6VOF - chains B and D of the 26 polymer chains in the assembly; structure by electron microscopy, 4.51 A resolution (low resolution: residue-level contacts below are approximate; hydrogen-bond / salt-bridge calls are withheld).

Chain B:
Name: ATP synthase subunit alpha, chloroplastic
Organism: Spinacia oleracea
Notes: EC 7.1.2.2
Reference sequence: P06450 (ATPA_SPIOL); residue numbers follow UniProt; this construct covers 1-507
Chain sequence (507 residues; numbered 1 to 507; the number before each row is that of its first residue):
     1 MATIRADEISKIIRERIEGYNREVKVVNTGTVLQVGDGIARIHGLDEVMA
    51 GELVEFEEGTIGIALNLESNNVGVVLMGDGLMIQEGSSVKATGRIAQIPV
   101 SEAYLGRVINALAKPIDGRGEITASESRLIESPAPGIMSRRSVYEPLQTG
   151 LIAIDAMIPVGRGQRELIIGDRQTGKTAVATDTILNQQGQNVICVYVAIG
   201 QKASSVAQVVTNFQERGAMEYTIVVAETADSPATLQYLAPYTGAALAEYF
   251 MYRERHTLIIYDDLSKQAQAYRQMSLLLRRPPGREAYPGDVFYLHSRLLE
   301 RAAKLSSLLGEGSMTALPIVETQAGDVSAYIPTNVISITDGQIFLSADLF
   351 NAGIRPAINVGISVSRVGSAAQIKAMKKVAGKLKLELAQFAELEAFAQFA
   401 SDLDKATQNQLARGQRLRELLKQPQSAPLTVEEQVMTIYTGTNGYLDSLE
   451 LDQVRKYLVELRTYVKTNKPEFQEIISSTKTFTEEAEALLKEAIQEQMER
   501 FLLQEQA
Disordered / not traced: 1-3, 505-507
Curated features (UniProtKB/Swiss-Prot):
  - binding site (ATP): Gly170 to Thr177
  - site: Ser363 (Required for activity)

Chain D:
Name: ATP synthase subunit beta, chloroplastic
Organism: Spinacia oleracea
Notes: EC 7.1.2.2
Reference sequence: P00825 (ATPB_SPIOL); residues 1-498 here = UniProt positions 1-498
Chain sequence (498 residues; each row starts with the number of its first residue):
     1 MRINPTTSDPGVSTLEKKNLGRIAQIIGPVLDVAFPPGKMPNIYNALIVK
    51 GRDTAGQPMNVTCEVQQLLGNNRVRAVAMSATDGLTRGMEVIDTGAPLSV
   101 PVGGATLGRIFNVLGEPVDNLGPVDTRTTSPIHRSAPAFTQLDTKLSIFE
   151 TGIKVVDLLAPYRRGGKIGLFGGAGVGKTVLIMELINNIAKAHGGVSVFG
   201 GVGERTREGNDLYMEMKESGVINEQNIAESKVALVYGQMNEPPGARMRVG
   251 LTALTMAEYFRDVNEQDVLLFIDNIFRFVQAGSEVSALLGRMPSAVGYQP
   301 TLSTEMGSLQERITSTKEGSITSIQAVYVPADDLTDPAPATTFAHLDATT
   351 VLSRGLAAKGIYPAVDPLDSTSTMLQPRIVGEEHYEIAQRVKETLQRYKE
   401 LQDIIAILGLDELSEEDRLTVARARKIERFLSQPFFVAEVFTGSPGKYVG
   451 LAETIRGFQLILSGELDSLPEQAFYLVGNIDEATAKAMNLEMESKLKK
Disordered / not traced: 1-18, 497-498
Curated features (UniProtKB/Swiss-Prot):
  - binding site (ATP): Gly172 to Thr179

Chain B / chain D interface:
Residue-residue contacts (89; chain B residue first):
  Gly44(B) - Arg87(D)
  Asp46(B) - Thr86(D)
  Asp46(B) - Arg87(D)
  Glu47(B) - Thr86(D)
  Val48(B) - Leu85(D)
  Val48(B) - Thr86(D)
  Met49(B) - Asp53(D)
  Met49(B) - Gly84(D)
  Met49(B) - Leu85(D)
  Met49(B) - Thr86(D)
  Ala50(B) - Thr82(D)
  Ala50(B) - Asp83(D)
  Ala50(B) - Gly84(D)
  Ala50(B) - Leu85(D)
  Leu65(B) - Ile26(D)
  Asn66(B) - Ile27(D)
  Leu67(B) - Gln25(D)
  Leu67(B) - Ile26(D)
  Leu67(B) - Arg87(D)
  Glu68(B) - Gln25(D)
  Glu68(B) - Ile27(D)
  Glu68(B) - Asp32(D)
  Glu68(B) - Arg87(D)
  Ser69(B) - Gln25(D)
  Ser69(B) - Arg87(D)
  Val72(B) - Arg87(D)
  Ile95(B) - Asp83(D)
  Ala134(B) - Asn240(D)
  Gly136(B) - Thr206(D)
  Gly136(B) - Asn210(D)
  Ile137(B) - Val118(D)
  Ile137(B) - Thr206(D)
  Ile137(B) - Asn210(D)
  Ile137(B) - Tyr236(D)
  Met138(B) - Asp119(D)
  Met138(B) - Asn120(D)
  Met138(B) - Tyr213(D)
  Arg140(B) - Arg207(D)
  Arg140(B) - Asn210(D)
  Arg140(B) - Asp211(D)
  Ser142(B) - Asp211(D)
  Val143(B) - Arg207(D)
  Gly163(B) - Arg207(D)
  Gln164(B) - Arg207(D)
  Gln164(B) - Glu208(D)
  Arg165(B) - Arg205(D)
  Arg165(B) - Arg207(D)
  Arg280(B) - Ile27(D)
  Arg280(B) - Gly28(D)
  Pro281(B) - Ala287(D)
  Pro281(B) - Gly290(D)
  Arg284(B) - Gly297(D)
  Pro288(B) - Glu284(D)
  Gly289(B) - Glu284(D)
  Gly289(B) - Leu288(D)
  Asp290(B) - Leu288(D)
  Phe292(B) - Met239(D)
  Phe292(B) - Arg246(D)
  Phe292(B) - Gln280(D)
  Tyr293(B) - Pro29(D)
  Tyr293(B) - Ala81(D)
  Tyr293(B) - Asn240(D)
  Tyr293(B) - Glu241(D)
  Tyr293(B) - Pro242(D)
  Ser296(B) - Met239(D)
  Arg297(B) - Asn240(D)
  Glu300(B) - Thr206(D)
  Glu300(B) - Met239(D)
  Ala302(B) - Arg207(D)
  Ala303(B) - Arg207(D)
  Lys304(B) - Arg207(D)
  Met314(B) - Arg207(D)
  Ser328(B) - Ala331(D)
  Tyr330(B) - Glu284(D)
  Ile336(B) - Arg205(D)
  Ser337(B) - Arg205(D)
  Ser337(B) - Met239(D)
  Ser337(B) - Arg277(D)
  Ser337(B) - Gln280(D)
  Ile338(B) - Arg205(D)
  Ile338(B) - Met239(D)
  Thr339(B) - Arg205(D)
  Asp340(B) - Arg205(D)
  Asp340(B) - Glu208(D)
  Arg366(B) - Ala174(D)
  Arg366(B) - Lys178(D)
  Arg366(B) - Glu204(D)
  Arg366(B) - Arg205(D)
  Arg366(B) - Glu208(D)
Other interface residues (no listed pair), chain B (57 interface residues in all): Lys25, Asn70, Asn71, Glu131, Pro133, Pro135, Arg141, Pro282, Gly283, Val291, Asn334
Other interface residues (no listed pair), chain D (47 interface residues in all): Thr54, Ile110, Met214, Pro243, Pro293, Tyr328

Summary:
57 residues of chain B and 47 residues of chain D are in contact. UniProt lists 8 ATP-binding residues on
chain B; 8 ATP-binding residues on chain D.
Chain B is ATP synthase subunit alpha, chloroplastic and chain D is ATP synthase subunit beta, chloroplastic,
both from Spinacia oleracea; the structure, Chloroplast ATP synthase (O2, CF1FO), was determined by electron
microscopy (same publication as 6VM1, 6VM4, 6VMB, 6VMD, 6VMG, 6VOG and 8 further entries).
